PDB entry 1V82 | X-ray diffraction, 1.85 A resolution | chains A and B

== Chain A (and B) ==
Protein: Galactosylgalactosylxylosylprotein 3-beta-glucuronosyltransferase 1
From: Homo sapiens
Notes: EC 2.4.1.135; fragment: catalytic domain; chain B of this document is another copy of the same molecule, construct and numbering; everything in this record applies to it too
UniProtKB: Q9P2W7 (B3GA1_HUMAN); residue numbers follow UniProt; this construct covers 83-334
Amino-acid sequence (253 residues; each row starts with the number of its first residue):
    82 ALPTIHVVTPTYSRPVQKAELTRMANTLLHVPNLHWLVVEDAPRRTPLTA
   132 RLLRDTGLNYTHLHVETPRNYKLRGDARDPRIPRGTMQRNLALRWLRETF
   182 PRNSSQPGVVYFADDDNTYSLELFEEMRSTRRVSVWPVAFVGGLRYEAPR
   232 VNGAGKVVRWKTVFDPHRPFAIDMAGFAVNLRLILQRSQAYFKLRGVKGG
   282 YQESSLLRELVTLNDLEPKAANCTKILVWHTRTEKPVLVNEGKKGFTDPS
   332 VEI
Not modelled in the structure: 82, 157-161 (chain B: 151-162)
Sequence notes: cloning artifact (82)
Curated features (UniProtKB/Swiss-Prot):
  - region: Phe245 to Asp254 (Interaction with galactose moiety of substrate glycoprotein)
  - active site: Glu284 (Proton donor/acceptor)
  - binding site (UDP-alpha-D-glucuronate): Pro91 to Tyr93, Asp122, Arg165, Arg170, Asp195 to Asp197, His311 to Arg313
  - binding site (Mn(2+)): Asp197
  - site (Interaction with galactose moiety of substrate glycoprotein): Glu228, Asn321
  - modified residue (Phosphothreonine): Thr103, Thr108
  - glycosylation (N-linked (GlcNAc...) asparagine): Asn140, Asn184, Asn303

== Chain A / chain B interface ==
Contacting residue pairs (99):
  Pro96(A) with Phe221(B)
  Ala100(A) with Thr199(B); Trp310(B), hydrophobic; Thr312(B)
  Thr103(A) with Trp310(B)
  Arg104(A) with Arg104(B); Thr199(B), hydrogen bond; Thr312(B), hydrogen bond
  Asn107(A) with Asn107(B); Thr108(B), hydrogen bond; His111(B), hydrogen bond (backbone-side chain); Tyr200(B); Leu202(B)
  Thr108(A) with Asn107(B), hydrogen bond
  Leu110(A) with His111(B)
  His111(A) with Asn107(B); Leu110(B); His111(B), hydrogen bond
  Asp197(A) with Arg104(B)
  Thr199(A) with Ala100(B); Arg104(B), hydrogen bond
  Tyr200(A) with Asn107(B)
  Leu202(A) with Asn107(B)
  Phe221(A) with Pro96(B); Val97(B); Pro317(B), hydrophobic; Ile334(B), hydrophobic
  Gly223(A) with Asn321(B), hydrogen bond (backbone-side chain)
  Gly224(A) with Val318(B); Leu319(B); Val320(B); Asn321(B), hydrogen bond (backbone-backbone); Glu322(B)
  Leu225(A) with Val318(B); Leu319(B); Asn321(B); Glu322(B); Phe327(B), hydrophobic
  Arg226(A) with Leu319(B); Glu322(B), hydrogen bond (backbone-side chain); Thr328(B), hydrogen bond; Asp329(B), hydrogen bond (side chain-backbone); Pro330(B); Val332(B), hydrogen bond (side chain-backbone); Ile334(B)
  Tyr227(A) with Thr328(B); Asp329(B), hydrogen bond (side chain-backbone); Val332(B); Ile334(B), hydrophobic
  Lys242(A) with Phe327(B)
  Thr243(A) with Phe327(B)
  Val244(A) with Asn321(B); Phe327(B), hydrophobic
  Thr305(A) with Val332(B)
  Ile307(A) with Glu333(B); Ile334(B), hydrophobic
  Trp310(A) with Ala100(B), hydrophobic; Thr103(B); Ile334(B), hydrogen bond (side chain-backbone)
  Thr312(A) with Ala100(B); Arg104(B)
  Arg313(A) with Thr314(B); Glu315(B), hydrogen bond (backbone-backbone)
  Thr314(A) with Arg313(B); Glu315(B)
  Glu315(A) with Arg313(B), hydrogen bond (backbone-backbone); Thr314(B); Glu315(B)
  Pro317(A) with Phe221(B), hydrophobic
  Val318(A) with Gly224(B); Leu225(B)
  Leu319(A) with Gly224(B); Leu225(B); Arg226(B)
  Val320(A) with Gly224(B)
  Asn321(A) with Gly223(B), hydrogen bond (side chain-backbone); Gly224(B), hydrogen bond (backbone-backbone); Leu225(B); Val244(B)
  Glu322(A) with Gly224(B); Leu225(B); Arg226(B), hydrogen bond (side chain-backbone)
  Phe327(A) with Leu225(B), hydrophobic; Thr243(B); Val244(B), hydrophobic
  Thr328(A) with Arg226(B), hydrogen bond; Tyr227(B)
  Asp329(A) with Arg226(B), hydrogen bond (backbone-side chain); Tyr227(B), hydrogen bond (backbone-side chain)
  Pro330(A) with Arg226(B)
  Val332(A) with Arg226(B), hydrogen bond (backbone-side chain); Tyr227(B); Thr305(B); Ile307(B), hydrophobic
  Ile334(A) with Phe221(B), hydrophobic; Arg226(B); Tyr227(B), hydrophobic; Ile307(B), hydrophobic; Trp310(B), hydrogen bond (backbone-side chain)
Also at the interface, not in a pair above, chain A (46 interface residues in all): Val97, Lys99, Asn198, Ser201, Ala220, Glu333
Also at the interface, not in a pair above, chain B (44 interface residues in all): Lys99, Asp197, Ser201, Lys242

== Summary ==
46 residues of chain A face 44 of chain B across their interface, with 25 hydrogen bonds. Polar contacts
include Arg104(A)-Thr199(B), Arg104(A)-Thr312(B) and Asn107(A)-Thr108(B). UniProt lists active-site residue
Glu284(A), 12 UDP-alpha-D-glucuronate-binding residues and Mn2+-binding residue Asp197(A) on chain A.
Chain A and chain B are both Galactosylgalactosylxylosylprotein 3-beta-glucuronosyltransferase 1 (Homo
sapiens); the structure, Crystal structure of human GlcAT-P apo form, was determined by X-ray diffraction
together with 1V83 and 1V84 from the same study.
